8YY9 - chains O and L of the 39 polymer chains in the assembly; structure by electron microscopy, 2.70 A resolution.

[Chain O]
Molecule: Reaction center protein O chain
Source organism: Dinoroseobacter shibae DFL 12
Reference sequence: A8LIU2 (A8LIU2_DINSH); residue numbers follow UniProt; this construct covers 1-239
Amino-acid sequence (239 residues; each row starts with the number of its first residue):
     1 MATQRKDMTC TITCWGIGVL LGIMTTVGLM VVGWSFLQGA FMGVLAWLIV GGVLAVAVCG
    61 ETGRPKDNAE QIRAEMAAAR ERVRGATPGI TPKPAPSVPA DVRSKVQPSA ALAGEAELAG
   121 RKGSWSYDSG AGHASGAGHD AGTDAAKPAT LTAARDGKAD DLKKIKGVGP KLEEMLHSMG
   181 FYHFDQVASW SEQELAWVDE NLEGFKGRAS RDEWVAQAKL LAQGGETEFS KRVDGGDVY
Unresolved in the structure: 1-7, 60-239
Cystine bridges: Cys10-Cys59

[Chain L]
Molecule: Reaction center protein L chain
Source organism: Dinoroseobacter shibae DFL 12
Reference sequence: A8LQ16 (A8LQ16_DINSH); numbering as in UniProt (aligned over 1-279)
Amino-acid sequence (279 residues; row label = number of the first residue in the row):
     1 MALLSFERKY RVRGGTLIGG DLFDFWVGPF YVGFFGVTTA FFALLGTILI FWGASQQGTF
    61 NPWLINIAPP DLSYGLGMAP LMEGGLWQII TICAIGAFVS WALREVEICR KLGMGYHVPF
   121 AFSVAIFAYV TLVVFRPLLM GAWGHGFPYG IWSHLDWVSN TGYAYLHFHY NPAHMIAVTF
   181 FFTTTLALAL HGALVLSAAN PPKGEEVKGP DNEDTFFRDF IGYSIGTLGI HRVGLLLALN
   241 AGFWSAVCII ISGPVWTKGW PEWWNWWLEM PIWPSQVGL
Unresolved in the structure: 1, 276-279
Metal / ion sites: Fe ion: His191, His231 (shared with 2 residues of chain M)
Residues lining bound ligands:
  - bacteriochlorophyll a (BCL), molecule 1: Thr47, Ile50, Phe98, Phe122, Ala125, Ile126, Ala128, Tyr129, Leu132, Phe147, Ile151, Trp152, His154, Leu155, Trp157, Val158, Ser159, Thr161, Gly162, Tyr163, Phe168, His169, His174, Ala177, Val178, Phe181, Phe182, Ala241, Ser245, Ala246, Cys248, Ile249
  - bacteriochlorophyll a (BCL), molecule 2: His169, His174, Met175, Val178, Thr179, Phe182, Thr183, Leu186
  - bacteriochlorophyll a / bacteriopheophytin a: Val158, Tyr163, His169, Phe182, Thr185, Leu186, Ala189, Leu190, Phe220, Ile221
  - bacteriopheophytin a (BPH): Thr39, Phe42, Ala43, Gly46, Thr47, Ile50, Ile90, Cys93, Ala94, Ala97, Phe98, Trp101, Glu105, Val118, Ala121, Phe122, Val124, Ala125, Ile126, Tyr129, Phe147, Pro148, Tyr149, Gly150, Ile151, His154, Phe181
  - cardiolipin / MW9: Ala2, Gly28, Pro29, Phe30, Ala40, Ala43, Leu44, Thr47, Phe51, Trp63, Ile151, Trp152
  - MW9 ((21R,24R,27S)-24,27,28-trihydroxy-18,24-dioxo-19,23,25-trioxa-24lambda~5~-phosphaoctacosan-21-yl (9Z)-octadec-9-enoate), molecule 1: Ala2, Val27, Gly28, Leu44, Thr47, Phe51
  - MW9, molecule 2: Ile50, Phe51, Gly58, Thr59, Phe60, Asn61, Pro62, Trp63, Ile65, Tyr149, Ile151
  - MW9, molecule 3: Asn200, Pro201, Pro202
  - MW9, molecule 4: Ile272, Trp273, Pro274
  - ubiquinone-10 (U10), molecule 1: Val27, Phe30, Val32, Gly36, Val37, Thr39, Ala40, Trp101, Arg104
  - ubiquinone-10 (U10), molecule 2: Phe120, Val124, Phe180, Thr183, Leu186, Ala187, Leu190, His191, Leu194, Phe217, Ile221, Tyr223, Ser224, Ile225, Gly226, Ile230, Val233, Leu237, Leu239, Asn240, Phe243, Trp244
From the paper describing this entry:
  - binding site for bacteriochlorophyll a: His174

[How chain O and chain L interact]
Pairs across the interface - 9 pairs, chain O then chain L:
  Trp34(O) with Pro271(L)
  Leu37(O) with Trp263(L), hydrophobic; Trp266(L), hydrophobic
  Gln38(O) with Trp266(L); Glu269(L), hydrogen bond (side chain-backbone); Pro271(L)
  Phe41(O) with Trp266(L), hydrophobic; Trp267(L), hydrophobic
  Met42(O) with Ile272(L), hydrophobic
Other interface residues (no listed pair), chain L (7 interface residues in all): Met270
Interface features reported in the paper:
  - interface residues, chain L: Trp266(L)

[In short]
5 residues of chain O face 7 of chain L across their interface; the contacts include 1 hydrogen bond. Its one
hydrogen-bonded contact is Gln38(O)-Glu269(L). From the paper: a binding site for bacteriochlorophyll a at
His174(L); the interface residue Trp266(L).
Here chain O is Reaction center protein O chain and chain L is Reaction center protein L chain, both from
Dinoroseobacter shibae DFL 12. Entry 8YY9 (Cryo-EM structure of a tri-heme cytochrome-associated RC-LH1
complex from a marine photoheterotrophic bacterium, purified with magnesium-free ...) was determined by
electron microscopy (same publication as 8YZ2 and 9KM0).
